4UNT - chains D and E of the 8 polymer chains in the assembly; structure by X-ray diffraction, 2.70 A resolution.

Chain D (and E):
Protein: Ig lambda chain V-II region mgc
From: Homo sapiens
Notes: fragment: light-chain variable domain, residues 1-110; chain E of this document is another copy of the same molecule, construct and numbering; everything in this record applies to it too
Reference sequence: P01709 (LV206_HUMAN); numbering as in UniProt (aligned over 1-110)
Chain sequence (111 residues; row label = number of the first residue in the row; numbering starts at 0):
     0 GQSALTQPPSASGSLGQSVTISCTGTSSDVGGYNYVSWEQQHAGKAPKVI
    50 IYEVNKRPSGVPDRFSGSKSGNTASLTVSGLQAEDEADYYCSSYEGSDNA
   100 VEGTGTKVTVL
Unresolved in the structure: 0-1
Cystine bridges: Cys22-Cys90
Sequence notes: expression tag (0); engineered mutation Glu38 (Tyr in P01709), Ala99 (Phe in P01709), Glu101 (Phe in P01709)

How chain D and chain E interact:
Contacting residue pairs (8; chain D residue first):
  Ser26(D) with Lys55(E)
  Tyr32(D) with Glu52(E), hydrogen bond; Lys55(E)
  Ser96(D) with Tyr51(E)
  Asp97(D) with Val48(E); Tyr51(E)
  Glu101(D) with Pro46(E)
  Gly102(D) with Ala45(E)
Interface residues without a listed pair, chain D (9 interface residues in all): Ser27, Gly95, Thr103
Interface residues without a listed pair, chain E (7 interface residues in all): Pro57

Overview:
The interface between chain D and chain E involves 9 residues on one side and 7 on the other; the contacts
include 1 hydrogen bond. Its one hydrogen-bonded contact is Tyr32(D)-Glu52(E).
Chain D and chain E are both Ig lambda chain V-II region mgc (Homo sapiens); the structure, Induced monomer of
the Mcg variable domain, was determined by X-ray diffraction (same publication as 4UNU and 4UNV).
